Entry 3CSJ (X-ray diffraction, 1.90 A resolution); this record covers chains A and B.

== Chain A (and B) ==
Protein: Glutathione S-transferase P
Source organism: Homo sapiens
Notes: EC 2.5.1.18; chain B of this document is another copy of the same molecule, construct and numbering; everything in this record applies to it too
Reference sequence: P09211 (GSTP1_HUMAN); residues 1-209 here correspond to UniProt positions 2-210 (UniProt number = residue number + 1)
Sequence (209 residues; row label = number of the first residue in the row):
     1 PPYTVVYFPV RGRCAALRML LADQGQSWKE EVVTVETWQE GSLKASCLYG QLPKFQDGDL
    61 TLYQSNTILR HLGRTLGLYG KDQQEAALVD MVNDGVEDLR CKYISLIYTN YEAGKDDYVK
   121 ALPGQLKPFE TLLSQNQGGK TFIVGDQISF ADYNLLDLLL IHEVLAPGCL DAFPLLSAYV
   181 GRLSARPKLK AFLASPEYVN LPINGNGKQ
UniProt features mapped onto this chain:
  - binding site (glutathione): Tyr7, Arg13, Trp38, Lys44, Gln51, Leu52, Gln64, Ser65
  - modified residue: Tyr3 (Phosphotyrosine), Thr61 (Phosphothreonine), Lys102 (N6-succinyllysine), Lys115 (N6-succinyllysine), Lys127 (N6-acetyllysine), Tyr198 (Phosphotyrosine)
From the paper describing this entry:
  - binding site for chlorambucil: Phe8, Tyr108
  - mutagenesis - I104V, I104V/A113V: decreased catalytic activity on CDNB
  - mutagenesis - A113V: decreased catalytic activity on EA
  - mutagenesis - I104V: decreased stability in response to incubation at 50  degC for 15 min
  - mutagenesis - A113V: unchanged stability

== How chain A and chain B interact ==
Pairs across the interface (59; chain A residue first):
  Leu48(A) - Met91(B)  hydrophobic
  Leu48(A) - Pro128(B)
  Leu48(A) - Leu132(B)  hydrophobic
  Tyr49(A) - Met91(B)  hydrogen bond (side chain-backbone)
  Tyr49(A) - Val92(B)
  Tyr49(A) - Gly95(B)
  Tyr49(A) - Pro128(B)  hydrophobic
  Tyr49(A) - Phe129(B)
  Leu60(A) - Gln84(B)
  Leu60(A) - Leu88(B)  hydrophobic
  Leu62(A) - Ala87(B)  hydrophobic
  Tyr63(A) - Met91(B)  hydrogen bond (backbone-side chain)
  Gln64(A) - Asp94(B)
  Gln64(A) - Gly95(B)
  Gln64(A) - Asp98(B)  hydrogen bond
  Asn66(A) - Asp94(B)
  Thr67(A) - Ala87(B)
  Thr67(A) - Asp90(B)  hydrogen bond (side chain-backbone)
  Thr67(A) - Met91(B)  hydrogen bond (side chain-backbone)
  Thr67(A) - Asp94(B)  hydrogen bond
  Arg70(A) - Arg70(B)
  Arg70(A) - Asp90(B)
  His71(A) - Ala87(B)
  Arg74(A) - Tyr79(B)  hydrogen bond
  Arg74(A) - Gln83(B)
  Arg74(A) - Ala86(B)
  Arg74(A) - Ala87(B)
  Arg74(A) - Asp90(B)  salt bridge
  Thr75(A) - Gln83(B)
  Tyr79(A) - Arg74(B)  hydrogen bond
  Tyr79(A) - Tyr79(B)
  Gln83(A) - Arg74(B)
  Gln83(A) - Thr75(B)
  Gln84(A) - Asp59(B)
  Gln84(A) - Leu60(B)
  Ala86(A) - Arg74(B)
  Ala87(A) - Leu62(B)  hydrophobic
  Ala87(A) - Thr67(B)
  Ala87(A) - His71(B)
  Ala87(A) - Arg74(B)
  Leu88(A) - Leu60(B)  hydrophobic
  Asp90(A) - Thr67(B)  hydrogen bond (backbone-side chain)
  Asp90(A) - Arg70(B)
  Asp90(A) - Arg74(B)  salt bridge
  Met91(A) - Leu48(B)  hydrophobic
  Met91(A) - Tyr49(B)  hydrogen bond (backbone-side chain)
  Met91(A) - Tyr63(B)  hydrogen bond (side chain-backbone)
  Met91(A) - Thr67(B)  hydrogen bond (backbone-side chain)
  Val92(A) - Tyr49(B)
  Asp94(A) - Gln64(B)
  Asp94(A) - Asn66(B)
  Asp94(A) - Thr67(B)  hydrogen bond
  Gly95(A) - Tyr49(B)
  Gly95(A) - Gln64(B)
  Asp98(A) - Gln64(B)
  Pro128(A) - Leu48(B)
  Pro128(A) - Tyr49(B)  hydrophobic
  Phe129(A) - Tyr49(B)
  Leu132(A) - Leu48(B)  hydrophobic
Also at the interface, not in a pair above, chain A (28 interface residues in all): Thr61
Also at the interface, not in a pair above, chain B (30 interface residues in all): Gln51, Thr61

== Overview ==
Chain A and chain B form an interface of 28 and 30 residues respectively; the contacts include 13 hydrogen
bonds and 2 salt bridges. Among the polar pairs are Arg74(A)-Asp90(B), Tyr49(A)-Met91(B) and
Tyr63(A)-Met91(B). The paper reports a binding site for chlorambucil at Phe8(A) and Tyr108(A); I104V and
I104V/A113V of chain A reduce catalytic activity on CDNB.
Both chains are Glutathione S-transferase P (Homo sapiens). Entry 3CSJ (Human glutathione s-transferase p1-1
in complex with chlorambucil) was determined by X-ray diffraction together with 3CSH and 3CSI from the same
study.
